Entry 7BXA (X-ray diffraction, 3.32 A resolution); this record covers chains A and B of the 3 polymer chains in the assembly.

Chain A:
Name: Programmed cell death protein 1
Organism: Homo sapiens
UniProt: Q15116 (PDCD1_HUMAN); residue numbers follow UniProt; this construct covers 29-150
Amino-acid sequence (130 residues; numbered 29 to 158; the number before each row is that of its first residue):
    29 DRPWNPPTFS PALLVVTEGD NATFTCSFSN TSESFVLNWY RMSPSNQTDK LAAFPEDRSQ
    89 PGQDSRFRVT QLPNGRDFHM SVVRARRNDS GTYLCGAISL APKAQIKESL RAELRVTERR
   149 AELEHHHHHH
Disordered / not traced: 29-32, 88-93, 129-132, 146-158
Construct notes: engineered mutation Ser93 (Cys in Q15116); expression tag (151-158)
Cystine bridges: Cys54-Cys123
Swiss-Prot annotation at these positions:
  - region: Met70 to Asp77 (Interaction with CD274/PDCD1L1), Asn74 to Gln99 (Pembrolizumab binding)
  - glycosylation (N-linked (GlcNAc...) asparagine): Asn49, Asn58, Asn74, Asn116
  - mutagenesis: Asn49 (N49A: Decreased N-glycosylation without affecting binding to binding to nivolumab drug), Asn58 (N58A: Decreased N-glycosylation without affecting binding to binding to nivolumab drug), Asn74 (N74A: Decreased N-glycosylation without affecting binding to binding to nivolumab drug), Asn116 (N116A: Decreased N-glycosylation without affecting binding to binding to nivolumab drug)

Chain B:
Name: heavy chain
Organism: Homo sapiens
Amino-acid sequence (230 residues; each row starts with the number of its first residue):
     1 QVQLQESGPG LVKPSETLSL TCTVSGFSLT SYGVHWIRQP PGKGLEWIGV IYADGSTNYN
    61 PSLKSRVTIS KDTSKNQVSL KLSSVTAADT AVYYCARAYG NYWYIDVWGQ GTTVTVSSAS
   121 TKGPSVFPLA PCSKSTSGGT AALGCLVKDY FPEPVTVSWN SGALTSGVHT FPAVLQSSGL
   181 YSLSSVVTVP SSSLGTKTYT CNVDHKPSNT KVDKRVESKY CDKTHHHHHH
Disordered / not traced: 132-139, 221-230
Cystine bridges: Cys22-Cys95, Cys145-Cys201

Interface between chain A and chain B:
Contacting residue pairs (13; chain A residue first):
  Ser71(A) with Tyr99(B)
  Gln75(A) with Tyr99(B); Tyr104(B), hydrogen bond
  Thr76(A) with Tyr104(B), hydrogen bond (backbone-side chain)
  Asp77(A) with Tyr99(B); Gly100(B); Asn101(B), hydrogen bond (side chain-backbone)
  Lys78(A) with Asn101(B); Tyr102(B)
  Leu79(A) with Tyr102(B)
  Asp85(A) with Tyr102(B), hydrogen bond (backbone-side chain)
  Ser87(A) with Tyr102(B)
  Phe95(A) with Asn101(B)
Other interface residues (no listed pair), chain A (10 interface residues in all): Ala80
Other interface residues (no listed pair), chain B (6 interface residues in all): Arg97

Overview:
The interface between chain A and chain B involves 10 residues on one side and 6 on the other, with 4 hydrogen
bonds. Polar contacts include Gln75(A)-Tyr104(B), Thr76(A)-Tyr104(B) and Asp77(A)-Asn101(B). Curated
annotation (UniProt) lists 4 mutagenesis sites on chain A.
Here chain A is Programmed cell death protein 1 and chain B is heavy chain, both from Homo sapiens. Entry 7BXA
(Crystal structure of PD-1 in complex with tislelizumab Fab) was determined by X-ray diffraction.
